6ERH - chains B and F of the 5 polymer chains in the assembly; structure by X-ray diffraction, 2.80 A resolution.

Chain B:
Name: X-ray repair cross-complementing protein 5
Source organism: Homo sapiens
Notes: EC 3.6.4.-
UniProt: P13010 (XRCC5_HUMAN); residues 2-555 here = UniProt positions 2-555
Sequence (572 residues; numbered -16 to 555; the number before each row is that of its first residue; numbers below 1 keep their minus sign (Met-16 is residue -16)):
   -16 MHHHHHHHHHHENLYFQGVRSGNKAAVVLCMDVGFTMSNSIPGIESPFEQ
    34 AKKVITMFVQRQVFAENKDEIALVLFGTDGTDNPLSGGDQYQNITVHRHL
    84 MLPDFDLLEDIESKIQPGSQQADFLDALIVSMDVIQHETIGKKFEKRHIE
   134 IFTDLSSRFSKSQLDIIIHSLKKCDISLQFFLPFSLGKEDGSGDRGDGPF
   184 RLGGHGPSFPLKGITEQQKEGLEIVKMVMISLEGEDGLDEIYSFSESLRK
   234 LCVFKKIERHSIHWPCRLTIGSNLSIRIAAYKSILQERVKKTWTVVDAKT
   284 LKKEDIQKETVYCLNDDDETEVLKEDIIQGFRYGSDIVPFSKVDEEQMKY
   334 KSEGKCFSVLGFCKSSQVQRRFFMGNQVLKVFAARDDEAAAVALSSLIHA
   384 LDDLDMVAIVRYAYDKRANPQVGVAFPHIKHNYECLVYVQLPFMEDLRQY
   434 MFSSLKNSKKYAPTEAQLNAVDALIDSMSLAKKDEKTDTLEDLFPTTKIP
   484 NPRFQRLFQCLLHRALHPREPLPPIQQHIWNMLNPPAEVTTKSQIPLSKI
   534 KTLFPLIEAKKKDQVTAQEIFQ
Disordered / not traced: 171-195, 543-555
Differences from the reference sequence: initiating methionine (-16); expression tag (-15 to 1)
UniProt features mapped onto this chain:
  - region: Leu138 to Leu165 (Leucine-zipper)
  - modified residue: Lys144 (N6-acetyllysine), Ser255 (Phosphoserine), Ser258 (Phosphoserine), Lys265 (N6-acetyllysine), Ser318 (Phosphoserine), Lys332 (N6-acetyllysine), Thr535 (Phosphothreonine)
  - cross-link (Glycyl lysine isopeptide (Lys-Gly)): Lys195 (interchain with G-Cter in SUMO2), Lys532 (interchain with G-Cter in SUMO2), Lys534 (interchain with G-Cter in SUMO2)
What the authors report for this chain:
  - mutagenesis - E133M, Q162E: decreased binding to X-KBM
  - mutagenesis - E133M, Q162E: unchanged binding to A-KBM
  - mutagenesis - I112R/E133M, I112R, E133M: decreased growth in response to Survival
  - mutagenesis - I112R: decreased localization
  - mutagenesis - I112R: unchanged co-localization with Non-homologous end-joining factor 1
  - mutagenesis - I112R/E133M, E133M, Q162E: decreased co-localization with Non-homologous end-joining factor 1
  - mutagenesis - E133M, Q162E: unchanged localization
  - mutagenesis - I112R/E133M: decreased localization to XLF
  - mutagenesis - I112R/E133M: decreased localization to XRCC4
  - mutagenesis - I112R: decreased binding to A-KBM
  - mutagenesis - I112R: unchanged binding to X-KBM

Chain F:
Molecule: 34-nt DNA strand
Sequence (34 nucleotides; each row starts with the number of its first residue):
     1 CGCGCCCAGCTTTCCCAGCTAATAAACTAAAAAC
Disordered / not traced: 13-14

How chain B and chain F interact:
Residue-residue contacts (30):
  Tyr-2(B) with DA8(F), stacking on the base; DG9(F), base contact; DC19(F), hydrogen bond to the base
  Phe-1(B) with DG9(F), base contact; DC19(F), stacking on the base; DT20(F), base contact
  Gln0(B) with DG9(F), sugar contact
  Val2(B) with DA21(F), sugar contact
  Arg3(B) with DT20(F), hydrogen bond to the base; DA21(F), base contact
  Lys51(B) with DT20(F), salt bridge to the phosphate
  Ile123(B) with DT11(F), phosphate contact; DT12(F), phosphate contact
  Lys126(B) with DC10(F), phosphate contact; DT11(F), phosphate contact
  Arg242(B) with DA22(F), salt bridge to the phosphate
  His243(B) with DA22(F), sugar contact
  Ser244(B) with DT23(F), phosphate contact
  Ile245(B) with DA22(F), phosphate contact; DT23(F), hydrogen bond to the phosphate
  Lys265(B) with DT23(F), phosphate contact; DA24(F), salt bridge to the phosphate
  Lys273(B) with DA21(F), sugar contact; DA22(F), salt bridge to the phosphate
  Lys291(B) with DA29(F), salt bridge to the phosphate
  Tyr397(B) with DT23(F), sugar contact; DA24(F), sugar contact
  Ala401(B) with DA24(F), phosphate contact; DA25(F), phosphate contact
  Asn402(B) with DA25(F), hydrogen bond to the phosphate
Interface residues without a listed pair, chain B (24 interface residues in all): Gly5, Glu49, Leu268, Lys325, Gln360, Tyr395
Interface residues without a listed pair, chain F (15 interface residues in all): DC27, DT28

In short:
The interface between chain B and chain F involves 24 residues on one side and 15 on the other; the contacts
include 4 hydrogen bonds, 5 salt bridges and 2 aromatic stacking contacts. Among the polar pairs are
Tyr-2(B)-DC19(F), Arg3(B)-DT20(F) and Ile245(B)-DT23(F). From the paper: I112R/E133M, I112R and E133M of chain
B reduce growth in response to Survival; I112R/E133M, E133M and Q162E of chain B reduce co-localization with
Non-homologous end-joining factor 1.
Here chain B is X-ray repair cross-complementing protein 5 (Homo sapiens) and chain F is a 34-nt DNA strand.
Entry 6ERH (Complex of XLF and heterodimer Ku bound to DNA) was determined by X-ray diffraction, deposited
together with 6ERF and 6ERG.
